Entry 7KNF (X-ray diffraction, 1.80 A resolution); this record covers chains A and C.

# Chain A
Protein: 2,3-bisphosphoglycerate-independent phosphoglycerate mutase
From: Caenorhabditis elegans
Notes: EC 5.4.2.12; fragment: M19 to I539 (isoform b)
Reference sequence: G5EFZ1 (GPMI_CAEEL); residues 19-539 here = UniProt positions 19-539
Amino-acid sequence (538 residues; each row starts with the number of its first residue):
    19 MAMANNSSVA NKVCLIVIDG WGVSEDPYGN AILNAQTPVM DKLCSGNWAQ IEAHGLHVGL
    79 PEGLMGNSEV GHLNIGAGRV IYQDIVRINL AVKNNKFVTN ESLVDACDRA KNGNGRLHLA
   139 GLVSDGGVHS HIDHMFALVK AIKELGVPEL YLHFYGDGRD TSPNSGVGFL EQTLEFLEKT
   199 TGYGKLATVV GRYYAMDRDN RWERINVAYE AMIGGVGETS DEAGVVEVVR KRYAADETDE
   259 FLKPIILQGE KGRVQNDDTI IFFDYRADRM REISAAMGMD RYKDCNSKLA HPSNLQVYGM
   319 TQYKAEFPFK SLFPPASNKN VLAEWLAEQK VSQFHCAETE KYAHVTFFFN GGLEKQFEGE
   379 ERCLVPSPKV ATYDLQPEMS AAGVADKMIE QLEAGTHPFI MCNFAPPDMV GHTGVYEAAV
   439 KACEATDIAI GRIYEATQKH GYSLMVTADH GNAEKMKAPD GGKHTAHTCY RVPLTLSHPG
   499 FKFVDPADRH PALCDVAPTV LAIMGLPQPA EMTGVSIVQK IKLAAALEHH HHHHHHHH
Unresolved in the structure: 19-26, 298-304, 540-556
Construct notes: expression tag (540-556)
Modified / non-standard residues: C381 (S-hydroxycysteine; CSO); C487 (S-hydroxycysteine; CSO)
Swiss-Prot annotation at these positions:
  - active site: S86
  - binding site (Mn(2+)): D37, S86, D426, H430, D467, H468, H485
  - binding site (substrate): H147, R177, D178, R210, R216, R284 to R287, K359
Ion coordination: Zn2+ site 1: D37, S86, D467, H468; Na+ site 1: I50, L51, A53, T55; Zn2+ site 2: D426, H430, H485 (shared with T13(C), HOA_14(C) of chain C); Na+ site 2: N470, K473, H482, A484
From the paper describing this entry:
  - Zn2+ coordination: S86
  - catalytic residues: S86 (citing earlier work)
  - contacts within the chain: F365-F366 (pi stacking)

# Chain C
Protein: Dty-asp-tyr-pro-gly-asp-his-cys-tyr-leu-tyr-gly-thr
Amino-acid sequence (15 residues; row label = number of the first residue in the row; numbering starts at 0):
     0 XYDYPGDHCY LYGTX
Modified / non-standard residues: ACE (acetyl group) at position 0; Y1 (D-tyrosine; DTY); HOA (hydroxyamine) at position 14
Covalently attached groups: covalent link ACE_0-C8
Ion coordination: Zn2+: T13, HOA_14 (shared with D426(A), H430(A), H485(A) of chain A)
From the paper describing this entry:
  - Zn2+ coordination: T13
  - contacts within the chain: Y1-D6 (hydrogen bond), D2-D6 (hydrogen bond), Y3-D6 (hydrogen bond), D6-C8 (hydrogen bond), Y1-Y9 (pi stacking), H7-L10 (backbone contact)
  - mutagenesis - T13G: decreased binding to 2,3-bisphosphoglycerate-independent phosphoglycerate mutase (chain A)

# Interface between chain A and chain C
Pairs across the interface (45; chain A residue first):
  L78(A) - Y9(C)
  P79(A) - L10(C)
  L82(A) - L10(C)
  N85(A) - Y9(C)  hydrogen bond (side chain-backbone)
  N85(A) - L10(C)
  N85(A) - Y11(C)  hydrogen bond (side chain-backbone)
  N85(A) - G12(C)
  N85(A) - HOA_14(C)
  S86(A) - HOA_14(C)  hydrogen bond (side chain-backbone)
  E87(A) - Y1(C)
  E87(A) - Y9(C)
  E87(A) - G12(C)
  E87(A) - T13(C)  hydrogen bond
  E87(A) - HOA_14(C)
  V88(A) - Y9(C)
  L91(A) - Y9(C)  hydrophobic
  Q101(A) - G5(C)  hydrogen bond (side chain-backbone)
  Q101(A) - D6(C)  hydrogen bond (side chain-backbone)
  Q101(A) - H7(C)
  Q101(A) - L10(C)
  D102(A) - Y3(C)  hydrogen bond
  D102(A) - G5(C)  hydrogen bond (backbone-backbone)
  D102(A) - D6(C)
  I103(A) - L10(C)  hydrophobic
  Y283(A) - Y3(C)
  R284(A) - H7(C)
  R289(A) - D2(C)  salt bridge
  T319(A) - Y3(C)  hydrogen bond
  Q320(A) - Y3(C)
  P333(A) - Y3(C)  hydrophobic
  A334(A) - P4(C)
  K359(A) - HOA_14(C)
  H362(A) - T13(C)
  F365(A) - Y1(C)
  F366(A) - Y1(C)
  F366(A) - Y9(C)
  G369(A) - P4(C)
  G370(A) - P4(C)
  G370(A) - Y9(C)
  D426(A) - T13(C)
  D426(A) - HOA_14(C)
  H430(A) - T13(C)  hydrogen bond (side chain-backbone)
  H468(A) - HOA_14(C)
  H485(A) - T13(C)  hydrogen bond (side chain-backbone)
  H485(A) - HOA_14(C)  hydrogen bond (side chain-backbone)
Interface residues without a listed pair, chain A (32 interface residues in all): D37, I99, Y100, N336
From the paper, about this interface:
  - residue pairs: P79(A)-L10(C) (hydrophobic contact), L82(A)-L10(C) (hydrophobic contact), S86(A)-T13(C), E87(A)-T13(C), I103(A)-L10(C) (hydrophobic contact), R284(A)-H7(C), R289(A)-D2(C) (hydrogen bond), F366(A)-Y9(C) (pi stacking), G370(A)-D2(C) (water-mediated contact)
  - interface residues, chain A: N85(A), Q101(A), D102(A), R289(A)

# Summary
32 residues of chain A face 13 of chain C across their interface; the contacts include 12 hydrogen bonds and 1
salt bridge. Polar contacts include R289(A)-D2(C), N85(A)-Y9(C) and N85(A)-Y11(C). The paper describes
hydrophobic contacts between P79(A) and L10(C), L82(A) and L10(C) and I103(A) and L10(C); contacts between
S86(A) and T13(C), E87(A) and T13(C) and R284(A) and H7(C); a hydrogen bond between R289(A) and D2(C). The
paper reports the catalytic residue S86(A); T13G of chain C reduces binding to
2,3-bisphosphoglycerate-independent phosphoglycerate mutase (chain A).
Here chain A is 2,3-bisphosphoglycerate-independent phosphoglycerate mutase (Caenorhabditis elegans) and chain
C is Dty-asp-tyr-pro-gly-asp-his-cys-tyr-leu-tyr-gly-thr. Entry 7KNF (1.80A resolution structure of
independent Phosphoglycerate mutase from C. elegans in complex with a macrocyclic peptide ...) was determined
by X-ray diffraction together with 7KNG from the same study.
